Entry 5JX3 (X-ray diffraction, 2.30 A resolution); this record covers chains A and B.

Chain A (and B):
Name: Uracil-DNA glycosylase
Source organism: Vaccinia virus (strain Western Reserve)
Notes: EC 3.2.2.27; chain B of this document is another copy of the same molecule, construct and numbering; everything in this record applies to it too
Reference sequence: P04303 (UNG_VACCW); residue numbers follow UniProt; this construct covers 1-218
Sequence (221 residues; numbered -2 to 218; the number before each row is that of its first residue; numbers below 1 keep their minus sign (Gly-2 is residue -2)):
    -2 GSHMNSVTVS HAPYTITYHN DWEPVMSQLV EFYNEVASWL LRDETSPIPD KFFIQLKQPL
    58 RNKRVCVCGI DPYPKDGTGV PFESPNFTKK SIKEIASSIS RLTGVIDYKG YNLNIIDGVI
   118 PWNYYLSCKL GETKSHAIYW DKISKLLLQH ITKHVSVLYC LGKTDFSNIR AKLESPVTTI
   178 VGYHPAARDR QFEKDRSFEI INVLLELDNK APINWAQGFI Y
Disordered / not traced: -2 to 0
Differences from the reference sequence: expression tag (-2 to 0)
Swiss-Prot annotation at these positions:
  - active site: Asp68 (Proton acceptor)
  - mutagenesis: Lys126 (K126V: About 80% loss of processive DNA synthesis but unaffected UDG activity), Lys160 (K160V: About 90% loss of processive DNA synthesis but unaffected UDG activity), Arg187 (R187V: About 60% loss of processive DNA synthesis but unaffected UDG activity)

Chain A / chain B interface:
Residue-residue contacts (22; chain A residue first):
  Arg167(A) with Ser172(B), hydrogen bond (side chain-backbone); Pro173(B)
  Ala168(A) with Glu171(B)
  Glu171(A) with Ala168(B)
  Ser172(A) with Arg167(B); Ala168(B), hydrogen bond (backbone-backbone)
  Pro173(A) with Asn165(B); Arg167(B), hydrogen bond (backbone-side chain)
  Val174(A) with Arg167(B)
  Thr175(A) with Arg167(B), hydrogen bond
  Arg193(A) with Glu203(B), salt bridge; Leu204(B)
  Ile197(A) with Leu204(B), hydrophobic
  Val200(A) with Ile197(B), hydrophobic; Leu201(B), hydrophobic; Leu204(B), hydrophobic
  Glu203(A) with Arg193(B), hydrogen bond (backbone-side chain)
  Leu204(A) with Ile177(B), hydrophobic; Arg193(B); Ser194(B); Ile197(B), hydrophobic
  Asn206(A) with Arg193(B)
Other interface residues (no listed pair), chain A (15 interface residues in all): Glu196, Leu201
Other interface residues (no listed pair), chain B (16 interface residues in all): Ser164, Thr175, Val200

Overview:
15 residues of chain A face 16 of chain B across their interface, with 5 hydrogen bonds and 1 salt bridge.
Among the polar pairs are Arg193(A)-Glu203(B), Arg167(A)-Ser172(B) and Pro173(A)-Arg167(B). Curated annotation
(UniProt) lists active-site residue Asp68(A) and 3 mutagenesis sites on chain A.
Both chains are Uracil-DNA glycosylase (Vaccinia virus (strain Western Reserve)). Entry 5JX3 (Wild type D4 in
orthorhombic space group) was determined by X-ray diffraction, deposited together with 5JX0 and 5JX8.
